PDB entry 7L0I | X-ray diffraction, 2.02 A resolution | chain A

== Chain A ==
Molecule: Protein-tyrosine-phosphatase
From: Yersinia pestis
Notes: EC 3.1.3.48
UniProt: O68720 (O68720_YERPE); residues 164-468 here = UniProt positions 164-468
Sequence (306 residues; each row starts with the number of its first residue):
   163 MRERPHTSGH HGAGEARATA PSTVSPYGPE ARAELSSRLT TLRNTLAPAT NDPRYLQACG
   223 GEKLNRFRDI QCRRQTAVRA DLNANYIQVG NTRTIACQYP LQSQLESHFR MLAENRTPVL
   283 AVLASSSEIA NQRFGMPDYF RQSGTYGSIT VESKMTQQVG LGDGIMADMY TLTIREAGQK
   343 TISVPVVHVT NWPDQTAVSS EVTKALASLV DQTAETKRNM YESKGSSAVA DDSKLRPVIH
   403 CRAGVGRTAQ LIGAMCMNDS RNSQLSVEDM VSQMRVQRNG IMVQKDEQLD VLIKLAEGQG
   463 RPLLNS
Not modelled in the structure: 163-186
Sequence notes: initiating methionine (163); conflict Arg-235 (Cys in O68720), Ala-392 (Gly in O68720); engineered mutation Thr-352 (Gly in O68720)
What the authors report for this chain:
  - catalytic residues: Asp-356 (citing earlier work)
  - mutagenesis - G352T: increased catalytic activity on low pH
  - contacts within the chain: Met-328/Thr-352 (hydrogen bond)
  - contacts within the chain: Met-328/Asn-353 (hydrogen bond), Gly-326/Asn-353 (hydrogen bond) (from molecular simulation)
  - mutagenesis - G352T: increased catalytic activity on at pH 4
  - mutagenesis - G352T: unchanged catalytic activity on at optimal pH

== In short ==
From the paper: the catalytic residue Asp-356; G352T increases catalytic activity on low pH.
Chain A is Protein-tyrosine-phosphatase (Yersinia pestis); the structure, Ligand-free YopH G352T, was
determined by X-ray diffraction (same publication as 7L0C, 7L0H and 7L0M).
